Entry 6QSU (electron microscopy, 2.40 A resolution); this record covers chains I and T of the 24 polymer chains in the assembly.

== Chain I ==
Name: Urease subunit alpha
From: Helicobacter pylori
Notes: EC 3.5.1.5
UniProtKB: A0A293SGE9 (A0A293SGE9_HELPX); residue numbers follow UniProt; this construct covers 1-238
Amino-acid sequence (238 residues; each row starts with the number of its first residue):
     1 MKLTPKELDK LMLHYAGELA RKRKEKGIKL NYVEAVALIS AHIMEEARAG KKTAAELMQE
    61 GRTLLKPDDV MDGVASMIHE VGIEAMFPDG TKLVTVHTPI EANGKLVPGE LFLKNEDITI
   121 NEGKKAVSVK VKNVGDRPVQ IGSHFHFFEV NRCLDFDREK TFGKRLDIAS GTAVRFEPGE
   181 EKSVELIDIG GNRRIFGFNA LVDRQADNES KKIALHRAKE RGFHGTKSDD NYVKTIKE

== Chain T ==
Name: Urease subunit beta
From: Helicobacter pylori
Notes: EC 3.5.1.5
UniProtKB: A0A086RWB6 (A0A086RWB6_HELPX); residue numbers follow UniProt; this construct covers 1-569
Amino-acid sequence (569 residues; row label = number of the first residue in the row):
     1 MKKISRKEYV SMYGPTTGDK VRLGDTDLIA EVEHDYTIYG EELKFGGGKT LREGMSQSNN
    61 PSKEELDLII TNALIVDYTG IYKADIGIKD GKIAGIGKGG NKDMQDGVKN NLSVGPATEA
   121 LAGEGLIVTA GGIDTHIHFI SPQQIPTAFA SGVTTMIGGG TGPADGTNAT TITPGRRNLK
   181 WMLRAAEEYS MNLGFLAKGN TSNDASLADQ IEAGAIGFKI HEDWGTTPSA INHALDVADK
   241 YDVQVAIHTD TLNEAGCVED TMAAIAGRTM HTFHTEGAGG GHAPDIIKVA GEHNILPAST
   301 NPTIPFTVNT EAEHMDMLMV CHHLDKSIKE DVQFADSRIR PQTIAAEDTL HDMGIFSITS
   361 SDSQAMGRVG EVITRTWQTA DKNKKEFGRL KEEKGDNDNF RIKRYLSKYT INPAIAHGIS
   421 EYVGSVEVGK VADLVLWSPA FFGVKPNMII KGGFIALSQM GDANASIPTP QPVYYREMFA
   481 HHGKAKYDAN ITFVSQAAYD KGIKEELGLE RQVLPVKNCR NITKKDMQFN DTTAHIEVNP
   541 ETYHVFVDGK EVTSKPANKV SLAQLFSIF
Modified residues: Lys219 (lysine nz-carboxylic acid; KCX)

== Chain I / chain T interface ==
Contacting residue pairs - 92 pairs, chain I then chain T:
  Met1(I) - Lys445(T)  hydrogen bond (backbone-side chain)
  Met1(I) - Gln471(T)  hydrogen bond (backbone-side chain)
  Met1(I) - Val473(T)
  Lys2(I) - Phe441(T)
  Lys2(I) - Lys445(T)  hydrogen bond (backbone-side chain)
  Lys2(I) - Pro446(T)
  Lys2(I) - Gln459(T)  hydrogen bond
  Lys2(I) - Val473(T)  hydrogen bond (backbone-backbone)
  Lys2(I) - Tyr475(T)
  Leu3(I) - Val473(T)  hydrogen bond (backbone-backbone)
  Leu3(I) - Tyr474(T)
  Leu3(I) - Tyr475(T)  hydrogen bond (backbone-backbone)
  Lys6(I) - Phe569(T)
  Glu7(I) - Lys445(T)  salt bridge
  Glu7(I) - Ser567(T)
  Glu7(I) - Ile568(T)  hydrogen bond (side chain-backbone)
  Lys10(I) - Phe569(T)
  Leu11(I) - Phe569(T)
  His14(I) - Phe569(T)
  Met44(I) - Phe569(T)  hydrophobic
  Glu45(I) - Phe569(T)
  Ala47(I) - Gln564(T)  hydrogen bond (backbone-side chain)
  Arg48(I) - Gln564(T)  hydrogen bond (backbone-side chain)
  Thr53(I) - Asn309(T)
  Ala54(I) - Asn309(T)
  Met58(I) - Asp316(T)
  Glu80(I) - Val320(T)
  Glu84(I) - Arg368(T)  salt bridge
  Met86(I) - Ala563(T)
  Met86(I) - Gln564(T)  hydrogen bond (backbone-side chain)
  Met86(I) - Ser567(T)
  Met86(I) - Phe569(T)
  Phe87(I) - Asn309(T)
  Phe87(I) - Gln564(T)
  Pro88(I) - Lys559(T)
  Pro88(I) - Val560(T)  hydrogen bond (backbone-backbone)
  Pro88(I) - Gln564(T)
  Asp89(I) - Thr307(T)
  Asp89(I) - Val308(T)
  Asp89(I) - Asn309(T)
  Asp89(I) - Ala557(T)
  Asp89(I) - Asn558(T)
  Asp89(I) - Val560(T)
  Gly90(I) - Val560(T)
  Thr91(I) - Arg368(T)  hydrogen bond (backbone-side chain)
  Thr91(I) - Glu371(T)  hydrogen bond
  Thr91(I) - Arg375(T)  hydrogen bond (backbone-side chain)
  Lys92(I) - Thr307(T)
  Lys92(I) - Asn309(T)
  Lys92(I) - Glu313(T)
  Lys92(I) - Arg368(T)
  Leu93(I) - Glu313(T)  hydrogen bond (backbone-side chain)
  Leu93(I) - Met317(T)  hydrophobic
  Leu93(I) - Arg368(T)
  Thr95(I) - Asp316(T)
  His97(I) - Asp316(T)  salt bridge
  His97(I) - Val320(T)
  Asp136(I) - Pro540(T)
  Arg137(I) - Asn253(T)
  Arg137(I) - Cys257(T)
  Arg137(I) - Val258(T)
  Arg137(I) - Glu259(T)  salt bridge
  Arg137(I) - Ala283(T)
  Arg137(I) - Pro284(T)
  Arg137(I) - Asp285(T)  salt bridge
  Pro138(I) - Leu252(T)
  Pro138(I) - Asn253(T)  hydrogen bond (backbone-side chain)
  Val139(I) - Leu252(T)
  Val139(I) - Asn253(T)
  Gln140(I) - Leu252(T)  hydrogen bond (backbone-backbone)
  Gln140(I) - Glu254(T)
  Ile141(I) - Glu254(T)
  Gly142(I) - Glu254(T)  hydrogen bond (backbone-side chain)
  Phe145(I) - Glu254(T)
  Phe145(I) - Ala255(T)  hydrophobic
  Val150(I) - Glu254(T)
  Asn151(I) - Asn253(T)  hydrogen bond (side chain-backbone)
  Asn151(I) - Glu254(T)  hydrogen bond (backbone-backbone)
  Asn151(I) - Ala255(T)
  Asn151(I) - Gly256(T)
  Asn151(I) - Cys257(T)  hydrogen bond
  Arg152(I) - Asp260(T)  salt bridge
  Arg175(I) - Gln333(T)
  Arg175(I) - Phe334(T)
  Arg175(I) - Ser337(T)  hydrogen bond
  Glu177(I) - Gln333(T)
  Gly197(I) - Ser202(T)
  Gly197(I) - Ser229(T)
  Phe198(I) - Ala255(T)
  Asn199(I) - Pro228(T)
  Asn199(I) - Ala255(T)  hydrogen bond (side chain-backbone)
  Ala200(I) - Ser229(T)
Also at the interface, not in a pair above, chain I (49 interface residues in all): Thr4, Pro5, Ala55, Glu149, Asp203
Also at the interface, not in a pair above, chain T (52 interface residues in all): Thr147, Ala150, Thr227, Thr310, Ala312, Glu330

== Summary ==
The interface between chain I and chain T involves 49 residues on one side and 52 on the other, with 24
hydrogen bonds and 6 salt bridges. Among the polar pairs are Glu7(I)-Lys445(T), Glu84(I)-Arg368(T) and
His97(I)-Asp316(T).
Here chain I is Urease subunit alpha and chain T is Urease subunit beta, both from Helicobacter pylori. Entry
6QSU (Helicobacter pylori urease with BME bound in the active site) was determined by electron microscopy
(same publication as 6ZJA).
